5ZYW - chain A; structure by X-ray diffraction, 2.20 A resolution.

# Chain A
Molecule: Mitochondrial genome maintenance exonuclease 1
Source organism: Homo sapiens
Notes: EC 3.1.-.-
UniProt: Q9BQP7 (MGME1_HUMAN); residues 91-344 here = UniProt positions 91-344
Amino-acid sequence (254 residues; numbered 91 to 344; the number before each row is that of its first residue):
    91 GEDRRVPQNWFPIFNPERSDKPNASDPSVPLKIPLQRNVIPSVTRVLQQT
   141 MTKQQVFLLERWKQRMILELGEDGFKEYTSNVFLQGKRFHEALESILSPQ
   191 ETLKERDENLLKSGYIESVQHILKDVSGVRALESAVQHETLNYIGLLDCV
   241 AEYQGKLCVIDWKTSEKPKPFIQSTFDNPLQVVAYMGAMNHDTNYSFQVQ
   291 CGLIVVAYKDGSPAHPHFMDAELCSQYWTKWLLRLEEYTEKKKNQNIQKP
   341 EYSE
Not modelled in the structure: 91-97, 113-117, 190-198
Bound ions: Mn2+ site 1: Thr-134, Ser-343; Mn2+ site 2: His-180, Asp-238, Asp-251, Trp-252 (together with l(+)-tartaric acid); Mn2+ site 3: Asp-238, Glu-344 (together with l(+)-tartaric acid)
Swiss-Prot annotation at these positions:
  - active site: Asp-238, Asp-251, Lys-253
  - modified residue: Ser-343 (Phosphoserine)
  - natural variant: Tyr-233 (Y233C: In MTDPS11)
  - mutagenesis: Asp-251 (D251A: Abolishes catalytic activity), Lys-253 (K253A: Abolishes catalytic activity; K253A: Abolishes exonuclease activity)
What the authors report for this chain:
  - contacts within the chain: Tyr-168/Lys-257 (water-mediated contact), Thr-169/Pro-258 (water-mediated contact), Trp-152/Phe-261 (hydrophobic contact), Lys-153/Phe-261 (hydrophobic contact)
  - Mn2+ coordination: His-180, Asp-238, Asp-251, Trp-252, Glu-344
  - Mn2+ coordination through a water molecule: Glu-223
  - catalytic residues: His-180, Glu-223, Asp-238, Asp-251
  - mutagenesis - Q145A, H180Q, E184A, T254A: decreased catalytic activity on ssDNA2
  - mutagenesis - E223Q, D238N, D251N, Q271A, Y275A: decreased catalytic activity
  - conformationally variable residues (order/disorder transition): Ile-337 to Glu-344
  - catalytic residues: Lys-253 (proposed by the authors, not directly observed)
  - mutagenesis - T134A, F266A: unchanged catalytic activity on ssDNA2
  - mutagenesis - W152A, F173A: decreased catalytic activity on duplex-containing DNAs
  - mutagenesis - W152A, F173A: unchanged catalytic activity on ssDNA1

# Summary
Thr-134 and Ser-343 coordinate Mn2+ site 1. His-180, Asp-238, Asp-251 and Trp-252 form the Mn2+ site 2.
Curated annotation (UniProt) lists 3 active-site residues and 2 mutagenesis sites. The paper reports catalytic
residues His-180, Glu-223 and Asp-238 among others; E223Q, D238N and D251N, among others, reduce catalytic
activity; 13 substitutions were tested in all.
Chain A is Mitochondrial genome maintenance exonuclease 1 (Homo sapiens); the structure, The crystal structure
of apo-HsMGME1 with Mn2+, was determined by X-ray diffraction (same publication as 5ZYT, 5ZYU and 5ZYV).
